Entry 9ARW (electron microscopy, 3.80 A resolution); this record covers chains D and E of the 8 polymer chains in the assembly.

# Chain D (and E)
Protein: Type III-B CRISPR module RAMP protein Cmr4
Organism: Dissulfurispira thermophila
Notes: chain E of this document is another copy of the same molecule, construct and numbering; everything in this record applies to it too
Reference sequence: A0A7G1H376 (A0A7G1H376_9BACT); residue numbers follow UniProt; this construct covers 1-315
Amino-acid sequence (315 residues; numbered 1 to 315; the number before each row is that of its first residue):
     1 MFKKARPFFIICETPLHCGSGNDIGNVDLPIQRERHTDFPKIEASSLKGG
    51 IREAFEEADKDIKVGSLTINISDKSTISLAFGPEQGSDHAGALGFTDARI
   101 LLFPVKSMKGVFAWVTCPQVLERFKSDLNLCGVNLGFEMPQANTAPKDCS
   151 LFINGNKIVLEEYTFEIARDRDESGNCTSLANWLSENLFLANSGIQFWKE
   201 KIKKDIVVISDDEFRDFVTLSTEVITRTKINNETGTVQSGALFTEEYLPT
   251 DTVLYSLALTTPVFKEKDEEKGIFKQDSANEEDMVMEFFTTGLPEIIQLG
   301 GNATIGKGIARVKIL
Unresolved in the structure: 85-90, 229-241 (chain E: 1, 84-88, 230-240)

# Chain D / chain E interface
Contacting residue pairs (20):
  Glu13(D) - Arg99(E)  hydrogen bond (backbone-side chain)
  Lys106(D) - Asp38(E)  salt bridge
  Ser107(D) - Arg215(E)  hydrogen bond (backbone-side chain)
  Met108(D) - Arg215(E)  hydrogen bond (backbone-side chain)
  Val111(D) - His36(E)
  Phe112(D) - His36(E)
  Phe112(D) - Gln119(E)
  Trp198(D) - Arg123(E)
  Glu223(D) - Arg35(E)
  Arg227(D) - Ser45(E)
  Pro249(D) - His36(E)
  Thr250(D) - His36(E)
  Asp251(D) - Arg123(E)  salt bridge
  Ile296(D) - Leu130(E)  hydrophobic
  Thr304(D) - Gly94(E)
  Thr304(D) - Phe95(E)
  Ile305(D) - Ala44(E)
  Ile305(D) - Phe95(E)
  Gly306(D) - Phe95(E)  hydrogen bond (backbone-backbone)
  Lys307(D) - Asp97(E)
Interface residues without a listed pair, chain D (24 interface residues in all): Thr14, Pro104, Phe197, Leu220, Ser221, Thr222, Arg311
Interface residues without a listed pair, chain E (20 interface residues in all): Glu34, Thr37, Lys48, Thr96, Glu122, Ser126, Leu259

# In short
24 residues of chain D face 20 of chain E across their interface, with 4 hydrogen bonds and 2 salt bridges.
Among the polar pairs are Lys106(D)-Asp38(E), Asp251(D)-Arg123(E) and Glu13(D)-Arg99(E).
Chain D and chain E are both Type III-B CRISPR module RAMP protein Cmr4 (Dissulfurispira thermophila); the
structure, Structure of the guideless DtCmr Type III CRISPR complex, was determined by electron microscopy.
